PDB entry 3L72 | X-ray diffraction, 3.06 A resolution | chains O and V of the 20 polymer chains in the assembly

Chain O:
Molecule: Mitochondrial ubiquinol-cytochrome-C reductase complex core protein 2
Organism: Gallus gallus
Notes: EC 1.10.2.2
Reference sequence: D0VX29 (D0VX29_CHICK); residues -1 to 439 here correspond to UniProt positions 1-441 (UniProt number = residue number + 2)
Amino-acid sequence (441 residues; row label = number of the first residue in the row; numbers below 1 keep their minus sign (Ser-1 is residue -1)):
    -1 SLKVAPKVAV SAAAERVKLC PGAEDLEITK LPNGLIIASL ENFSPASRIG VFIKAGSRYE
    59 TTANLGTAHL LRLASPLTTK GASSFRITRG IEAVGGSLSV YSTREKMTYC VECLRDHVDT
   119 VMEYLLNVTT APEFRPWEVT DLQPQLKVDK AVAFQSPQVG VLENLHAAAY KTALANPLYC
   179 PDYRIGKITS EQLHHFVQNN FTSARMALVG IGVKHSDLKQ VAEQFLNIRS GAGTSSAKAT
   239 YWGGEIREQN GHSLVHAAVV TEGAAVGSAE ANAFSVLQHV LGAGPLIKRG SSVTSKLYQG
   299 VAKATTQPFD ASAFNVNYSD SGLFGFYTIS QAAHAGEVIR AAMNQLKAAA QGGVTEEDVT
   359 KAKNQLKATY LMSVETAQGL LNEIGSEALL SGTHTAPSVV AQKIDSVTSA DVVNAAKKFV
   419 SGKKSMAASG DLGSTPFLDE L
Not modelled in the structure: -1 to 17

Chain V:
Molecule: Cytochrome B-C1 complex subunit rieske, mitochondrial
Organism: Gallus gallus
Notes: EC 1.10.2.2
Reference sequence: Q5ZLR5 (UCRI_CHICK); residues 47-78 here correspond to UniProt positions 45-76 (UniProt number = residue number - 2)
Amino-acid sequence (47 residues; each row starts with the number of its first residue; note: 7 numbers in that range are skipped by the numbering (no residue carries them; nothing is unmodelled there); X marks 15 residues of unknown identity (built as UNK)):
    25 XXXXXXXXX
    35 XXXXXX
    47 RPLLCRESMS GRSARRDLVA GISLNAPASV RY
Not modelled in the structure: 25-27, 78

How chain O and chain V interact:
Pairs across the interface (62; chain O residue first):
  Arg70(O) - Ala66(V)
  Arg70(O) - Ile68(V)
  Leu71(O) - Ile68(V)  hydrophobic
  Thr86(O) - Leu70(V)
  Gly94(O) - Asn71(V)
  Ser95(O) - Asn71(V)
  Leu96(O) - Ser69(V)
  Leu96(O) - Leu70(V)  hydrogen bond (backbone-backbone)
  Leu96(O) - Asn71(V)
  Ser97(O) - Ile68(V)
  Ser97(O) - Ser69(V)
  Val98(O) - Ala66(V)
  Val98(O) - Gly67(V)
  Val98(O) - Ile68(V)  hydrogen bond (backbone-backbone)
  Tyr99(O) - Ala66(V)
  Ser100(O) - Val65(V)
  Ser100(O) - Ala66(V)  hydrogen bond (backbone-backbone)
  Asp147(O) - Ile68(V)
  Asp147(O) - Ala74(V)
  Gln156(O) - Arg58(V)
  Gln156(O) - Arg77(V)  hydrogen bond (side chain-backbone)
  Val157(O) - Leu64(V)  hydrophobic
  Leu160(O) - Ala60(V)  hydrophobic
  Leu160(O) - Arg62(V)
  Leu160(O) - Asp63(V)
  Leu160(O) - Leu64(V)  hydrophobic
  Leu176(O) - Leu64(V)
  Leu176(O) - Ala66(V)  hydrophobic
  Tyr177(O) - Ala66(V)
  Tyr177(O) - Val76(V)
  Leu252(O) - Leu49(V)  hydrophobic
  Gln276(O) - Arg61(V)
  Pro283(O) - Ser56(V)
  Pro283(O) - Gly57(V)
  Arg287(O) - Glu53(V)
  Tyr296(O) - Arg52(V)
  Tyr296(O) - Ser56(V)
  Thr304(O) - Arg52(V)  hydrogen bond (backbone-side chain)
  Pro306(O) - Leu50(V)
  Pro306(O) - Cys51(V)  hydrophobic
  Pro306(O) - Arg52(V)
  Phe307(O) - Arg52(V)
  Phe307(O) - Met55(V)  hydrophobic
  Asp308(O) - Met55(V)
  Asp308(O) - Ser56(V)
  Asp308(O) - Gly57(V)  hydrogen bond (side chain-backbone)
  Asp308(O) - Arg58(V)  hydrogen bond (side chain-backbone)
  Asp308(O) - Ser59(V)  hydrogen bond
  Ala311(O) - Arg61(V)
  Phe312(O) - Ala60(V)  hydrophobic
  Phe312(O) - Arg62(V)
  Asn313(O) - Arg61(V)
  Asn313(O) - Arg62(V)
  Val314(O) - Asp63(V)
  Asn315(O) - Arg62(V)
  Tyr316(O) - Asp63(V)
  Tyr325(O) - Ser59(V)  hydrogen bond (backbone-side chain)
  Tyr325(O) - Ala60(V)
  Ile327(O) - Met55(V)  hydrophobic
  Ile327(O) - Arg58(V)
  Ile327(O) - Ser59(V)
  Gln376(O) - Arg77(V)
Also at the interface, not in a pair above, chain O (48 interface residues in all): Ile85, Thr101, Arg102, Glu110, Lys145, Val150, Gln153, Ser154, Gly282, Gln305, Ala309, Ser310, Thr326, Ser328
Also at the interface, not in a pair above, chain V (26 interface residues in all): Ser75

In short:
Chain O and chain V form an interface of 48 and 26 residues respectively; the contacts include 9 hydrogen
bonds. Among the polar pairs are Gln156(O)-Arg77(V), Thr304(O)-Arg52(V) and Asp308(O)-Gly57(V).
Chain O is Mitochondrial ubiquinol-cytochrome-C reductase complex core protein 2 and chain V is Cytochrome
B-C1 complex subunit rieske, mitochondrial, both from Gallus gallus; the structure, Chicken cytochrome BC1
complex with kresoxim-I-dimethyl bound, was determined by X-ray diffraction.
